9EOZ - chains E and Z of the 11 polymer chains in the assembly; structure by electron microscopy, 3.10 A resolution.

[Chain E]
Molecule: Histone H3.3
From: Homo sapiens
UniProtKB: P84243 (H33_HUMAN); residues 1-135 here correspond to UniProt positions 2-136 (UniProt number = residue number + 1)
Amino-acid sequence (135 residues; numbered 1 to 135; the number before each row is that of its first residue):
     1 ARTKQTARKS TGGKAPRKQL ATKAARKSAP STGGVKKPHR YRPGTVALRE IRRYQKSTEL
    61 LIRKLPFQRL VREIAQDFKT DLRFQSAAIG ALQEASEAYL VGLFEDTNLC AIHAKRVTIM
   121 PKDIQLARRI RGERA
Disordered / not traced: 1-38
Curated features (UniProtKB/Swiss-Prot):
  - site: Ser31 (Interaction with ZMYND11)
  - modified residue: Arg2 (Asymmetric dimethylarginine), Thr3 (Phosphothreonine), Lys4 (Allysine), Gln5 (5-glutamyl dopamine), Thr6 (Phosphothreonine), Arg8 (Citrulline), Lys9 (N6,N6,N6-trimethyllysine), Ser10 (ADP-ribosylserine), Thr11 (Phosphothreonine), Lys14 (N6-(2-hydroxyisobutyryl)lysine), Arg17 (Asymmetric dimethylarginine), Lys18 (N6-(2-hydroxyisobutyryl)lysine), Lys23 (N6-(2-hydroxyisobutyryl)lysine), Arg26 (Citrulline), Lys27 (N6,N6,N6-trimethyllysine), Ser28 (ADP-ribosylserine), Ser31 (Phosphoserine), Lys36 (N6,N6,N6-trimethyllysine), Lys37 (N6-methyllysine), Tyr41 (Phosphotyrosine) and 9 more in UniProt
  - lipidation: Lys18 (N6-decanoyllysine)

[Chain Z]
Molecule: Widom 601 DNA
Sequence (145 nucleotides; row label = number of the first residue in the row):
     1 ATCGATGTAT ATATCTGACA CGTGCCTGGA GACTAGGGAG TAATCCCCTT GGCGGTTAAA
    61 ACGCGGGGGA CAGCGCGTAC GTGCGTTTAA GCGGTGCTAG AGCTGTCTAC GACCAATTGA
   121 GCGGCCTCGG CACCGGGATT CTGAT
Disordered / not traced: 145
Modified positions: 8OG (8-oxo-2'-deoxy-guanosine-5'-monophosphate) at position 137

[Chain E / chain Z interface]
Contacting residue pairs - 19 pairs, chain E then chain Z:
  Arg40(E) - DG65(Z)  base contact
  Tyr41(E) - DA144(Z)  phosphate contact
  Arg42(E) - DG68(Z)  salt bridge to the phosphate
  Pro43(E) - DG67(Z)  phosphate contact
  Pro43(E) - DG68(Z)  sugar contact
  Thr45(E) - DA144(Z)  hydrogen bond to the phosphate
  Arg63(E) - DA59(Z)  phosphate contact
  Arg72(E) - DT50(Z)  salt bridge to the phosphate
  Arg83(E) - DT50(Z)  phosphate contact
  Phe84(E) - DT49(Z)  phosphate contact
  Phe84(E) - DT50(Z)  hydrogen bond to the phosphate
  Gln85(E) - DT49(Z)  hydrogen bond to the phosphate
  Ser86(E) - DT49(Z)  phosphate contact
  Arg116(E) - DA70(Z)  phosphate contact
  Arg116(E) - DC71(Z)  salt bridge to the phosphate
  Val117(E) - DA70(Z)  hydrogen bond to the phosphate
  Thr118(E) - DG69(Z)  phosphate contact
  Thr118(E) - DA70(Z)  hydrogen bond to the phosphate
  Met120(E) - DC71(Z)  phosphate contact
Also at the interface, not in a pair above, chain Z (11 interface residues in all): DA60

[In short]
Chain E and chain Z form an interface of 15 and 11 residues respectively, with 5 hydrogen bonds and 3 salt
bridges. Polar contacts include Thr45(E)-DA144(Z), Phe84(E)-DT50(Z) and Gln85(E)-DT49(Z).
Chain E is Histone H3.3 (Homo sapiens) and chain Z is Widom 601 DNA; the structure, Human OGG1 bound to a
nucleosome core particle with 8-oxodGuo lesion at SHL6.0, was determined by electron microscopy.
